8RGM - chains H and J of the 10 polymer chains in the assembly; structure by electron microscopy, 4.00 A resolution.

== Chain H ==
Name: Histone H2B type 1-J
Organism: Homo sapiens
UniProtKB: P06899 (H2B1J_HUMAN); residues 1-125 here correspond to UniProt positions 2-126 (UniProt number = residue number + 1)
Amino-acid sequence (125 residues; row label = number of the first residue in the row):
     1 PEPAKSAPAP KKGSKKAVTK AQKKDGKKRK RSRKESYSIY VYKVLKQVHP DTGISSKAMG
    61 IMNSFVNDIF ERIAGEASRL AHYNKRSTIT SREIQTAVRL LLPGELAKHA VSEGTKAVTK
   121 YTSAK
Not modelled in the structure: 1-31, 125
Curated features (UniProtKB/Swiss-Prot):
  - modified residue: Pro1 (N-acetylproline), Glu2 (ADP-ribosyl glutamic acid), Lys5 (N6-(2-hydroxyisobutyryl)lysine), Ser6 (ADP-ribosylserine), Lys11 (N6-(beta-hydroxybutyryl)lysine), Lys12 (N6-(2-hydroxyisobutyryl)lysine), Ser14 (Phosphoserine), Lys15 (N6-acetyllysine), Lys16 (N6-(beta-hydroxybutyryl)lysine), Lys20 (N6-(2-hydroxyisobutyryl)lysine), Lys23 (N6-(2-hydroxyisobutyryl)lysine), Lys24 (N6-(2-hydroxyisobutyryl)lysine), Lys34 (N6-(2-hydroxyisobutyryl)lysine), Glu35 (PolyADP-ribosyl glutamic acid), Ser36 (Phosphoserine), Lys43 (N6-(2-hydroxyisobutyryl)lysine), Lys46 (N6-(2-hydroxyisobutyryl)lysine), Lys57 (N6,N6-dimethyllysine), Arg79 (Dimethylated arginine), Lys85 (N6,N6,N6-trimethyllysine) and 6 more in UniProt
  - glycosylation: Ser112 (O-linked (GlcNAc) serine)
  - cross-link (Glycyl lysine isopeptide (Lys-Gly)): Lys5 (interchain with G-Cter in SUMO2), Lys20 (interchain with G-Cter in SUMO2), Lys34 (interchain with G-Cter in ubiquitin), Lys120 (interchain with G-Cter in ubiquitin)

== Chain J ==
Molecule: Widom 603 DNA sequence
Sequence (145 nucleotides; numbered -72 to 72; the number before each row is that of its first residue; numbers below 1 keep their minus sign (DC-72 is residue -72)):
   -72 CCCCAGGGAC TTGAAGTAAT AAGGACGGAG GGCCTCTTTC AACATCGATG CACGGTGGTT
   -12 AGCCTTGGAT TGCCCTCTAC CGTGGCCTAA GCGTACTTAG AAGCCCGAGT GACGACTTCA
    48 CACGGTAGGT GGGCGCGCGA ACTGG

== How chain H and chain J interact ==
Residue-residue contacts - 13 pairs, chain H then chain J:
  Ser32(H) - DG30(J)  hydrogen bond to the phosphate
  Tyr42(H) - DA-52(J)  phosphate contact
  Gly53(H) - DT-53(J)  phosphate contact
  Ile54(H) - DT-53(J)  phosphate contact
  Ser55(H) - DA-54(J)  phosphate contact
  Ser56(H) - DA-54(J)  hydrogen bond to the phosphate
  Arg86(H) - DT-34(J)  phosphate contact
  Arg86(H) - DC-33(J)  salt bridge to the phosphate
  Ser87(H) - DT-35(J)  phosphate contact
  Ser87(H) - DT-34(J)  hydrogen bond to the phosphate
  Thr88(H) - DT-35(J)  phosphate contact
  Thr88(H) - DT-34(J)  hydrogen bond to the phosphate
  Arg92(H) - DC-33(J)  salt bridge to the phosphate
Also at the interface, not in a pair above, chain H (13 interface residues in all): Arg33, Glu35, Lys85
Also at the interface, not in a pair above, chain J (9 interface residues in all): DG-46, DG-45

== In short ==
13 residues of chain H and 9 residues of chain J are in contact; the contacts include 4 hydrogen bonds and 2
salt bridges. Among the polar pairs are Ser32(H)-DG30(J), Ser56(H)-DA-54(J) and Ser87(H)-DT-34(J).
Here chain H is Histone H2B type 1-J (Homo sapiens) and chain J is Widom 603 DNA sequence. Entry 8RGM (Cryo-EM
structure of nucleosome containing Widom603 DNA) was determined by electron microscopy.
